8JSH - chains P and g of the 14 polymer chains in the assembly; structure by electron microscopy, 4.40 A resolution (low resolution: residue-level contacts below are approximate; hydrogen-bond / salt-bridge calls are withheld).

Chain P:
Molecule: 30S ribosomal protein S17
From: Escherichia coli
UniProtKB: P0AG63 (RS17_ECOLI); residues 0-83 here correspond to UniProt positions 1-84 (UniProt number = residue number + 1)
Amino-acid sequence (84 residues; each row starts with the number of its first residue; numbering starts at 0):
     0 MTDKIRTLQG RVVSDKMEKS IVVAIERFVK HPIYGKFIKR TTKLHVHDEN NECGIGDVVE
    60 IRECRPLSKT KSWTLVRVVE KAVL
Not modelled in the structure: 0-2, 83

Chain g:
Molecule: 16S ribosomal RNA
From: Escherichia coli
Sequence (1539 nucleotides; row label = number of the first residue in the row):
     2 AAUUGAAGAG UUUGAUCAUG GCUCAGAUUG AACGCUGGCG GCAGGCCUAA CACAUGCAAG
    62 UCGAACGGUA ACAGGAAGAA GCUUGCUUCU UUGCUGACGA GUGGCGGACG GGUGAGUAAU
   122 GUCUGGGAAA CUGCCUGAUG GAGGGGGAUA ACUACUGGAA ACGGUAGCUA AUACCGCAUA
   182 ACGUCGCAAG ACCAAAGAGG GGGACCUUCG GGCCUCUUGC CAUCGGAUGU GCCCAGAUGG
   242 GAUUAGCUAG UAGGUGGGGU AACGGCUCAC CUAGGCGACG AUCCCUAGCU GGUCUGAGAG
   302 GAUGACCAGC CACACUGGAA CUGAGACACG GUCCAGACUC CUACGGGAGG CAGCAGUGGG
   362 GAAUAUUGCA CAAUGGGCGC AAGCCUGAUG CAGCCAUGCC GCGUGUAUGA AGAAGGCCUU
   422 CGGGUUGUAA AGUACUUUCA GCGGGGAGGA AGGGAGUAAA GUUAAUACCU UUGCUCAUUG
   482 ACGUUACCCG CAGAAGAAGC ACCGGCUAAC UCCGUGCCAG CAGCCGCGGU AAUACGGAGG
   542 GUGCAAGCGU UAAUCGGAAU UACUGGGCGU AAAGCGCACG CAGGCGGUUU GUUAAGUCAG
   602 AUGUGAAAUC CCCGGGCUCA ACCUGGGAAC UGCAUCUGAU ACUGGCAAGC UUGAGUCUCG
   662 UAGAGGGGGG UAGAAUUCCA GGUGUAGCGG UGAAAUGCGU AGAGAUCUGG AGGAAUACCG
   722 GUGGCGAAGG CGGCCCCCUG GACGAAGACU GACGCUCAGG UGCGAAAGCG UGGGGAGCAA
   782 ACAGGAUUAG AUACCCUGGU AGUCCACGCC GUAAACGAUG UCGACUUGGA GGUUGUGCCC
   842 UUGAGGCGUG GCUUCCGGAG CUAACGCGUU AAGUCGACCG CCUGGGGAGU ACGGCCGCAA
   902 GGUUAAAACU CAAAUGAAUU GACGGGGGCC CGCACAAGCG GUGGAGCAUG UGGUUUAAUU
   962 CGAUGCAACG CGAAGAACCU UACCUGGUCU UGACAUCCAC GGAAGUUUUC AGAGAUGAGA
  1022 AUGUGCCUUC GGGAACCGUG AGACAGGUGC UGCAUGGCUG UCGUCAGCUC GUGUUGUGAA
  1082 AUGUUGGGUU AAGUCCCGCA ACGAGCGCAA CCCUUAUCCU UUGUUGCCAG CGGUCCGGCC
  1142 GGGAACUCAA AGGAGACUGC CAGUGAUAAA CUGGAGGAAG GUGGGGAUGA CGUCAAGUCA
  1202 UCAUGGCCCU UACGACCAGG GCUACACACG UGCUACAAUG GCGCAUACAA AGAGAAGCGA
  1262 CCUCGCGAGA GCAAGCGGAC CUCAUAAAGU GCGUCGUAGU CCGGAUUGGA GUCUGCAACU
  1322 CGACUCCAUG AAGUCGGAAU CGCUAGUAAU CGUGGAUCAG AAUGCCACGG UGAAUACGUU
  1382 CCCGGGCCUU GUACACACCG CCCGUCACAC CAUGGGAGUG GGUUGCAAAA GAAGUAGGUA
  1442 GCUUAACCUU CGGGAGGGCG CUUACCACUU UGUGAUUCAU GACUGGGGUG AAGUCGUAAC
  1502 AAGGUAACCG UAGGGGAACC UGCGGUUGGA UCACCUCCU
Not modelled in the structure: 923-1387

How chain P and chain g interact:
Contacting residue pairs (43; chain P residue first):
  Lys3(P) - C637(g)
  Arg5(P) - G127(g)
  Arg5(P) - G128(g)
  Arg5(P) - U636(g)
  Asp14(P) - G275(g)
  Asp14(P) - G276(g)
  Met16(P) - G275(g)
  Met16(P) - G276(g)
  Glu17(P) - G254(g)
  Glu17(P) - G255(g)
  Glu17(P) - U273(g)
  Lys18(P) - G255(g)
  Ser19(P) - G254(g)
  Ile32(P) - C564(g)
  Lys38(P) - C280(g)
  Lys38(P) - G585(g)
  Lys38(P) - C586(g)
  Arg39(P) - C280(g)
  Thr40(P) - C280(g)
  Thr41(P) - G237(g)
  Lys42(P) - C277(g)
  Lys42(P) - G278(g)
  His44(P) - G276(g)
  His44(P) - C277(g)
  Arg64(P) - A130(g)
  Arg64(P) - C264(g)
  Arg64(P) - G265(g)
  Pro65(P) - A130(g)
  Pro65(P) - C264(g)
  Pro65(P) - G265(g)
  Leu66(P) - G255(g)
  Leu66(P) - G265(g)
  Ser67(P) - G254(g)
  Ser67(P) - G265(g)
  Lys68(P) - A253(g)
  Lys68(P) - G254(g)
  Lys68(P) - G265(g)
  Lys68(P) - G266(g)
  Lys68(P) - C267(g)
  Thr69(P) - G254(g)
  Lys70(P) - G254(g)
  Lys70(P) - G255(g)
  Trp72(P) - C235(g)
Also at the interface, not in a pair above, chain P (28 interface residues in all): Val21, Tyr33, Lys35, Phe36, His46, Ser71
Also at the interface, not in a pair above, chain g (27 interface residues in all): A129, C234, G597, U598

Overview:
Chain P and chain g form an interface of 28 and 27 residues respectively.
Here chain P is 30S ribosomal protein S17 and chain g is 16S ribosomal RNA, both from Escherichia coli. Entry
8JSH (Structure of the 30S-body-IF3 complex from Escherichia coli) was determined by electron microscopy
together with 8JSG from the same study.
